7MFD - chains A and D of the 4 polymer chains in the assembly; structure by electron microscopy, 3.66 A resolution.

== Chain A ==
Molecule: Serine/threonine-protein kinase B-raf
Source organism: Homo sapiens
Notes: EC 2.7.11.1
UniProtKB: P15056 (BRAF_HUMAN); residue numbers follow UniProt; this construct covers 1-766
Amino-acid sequence (766 residues; each row starts with the number of its first residue):
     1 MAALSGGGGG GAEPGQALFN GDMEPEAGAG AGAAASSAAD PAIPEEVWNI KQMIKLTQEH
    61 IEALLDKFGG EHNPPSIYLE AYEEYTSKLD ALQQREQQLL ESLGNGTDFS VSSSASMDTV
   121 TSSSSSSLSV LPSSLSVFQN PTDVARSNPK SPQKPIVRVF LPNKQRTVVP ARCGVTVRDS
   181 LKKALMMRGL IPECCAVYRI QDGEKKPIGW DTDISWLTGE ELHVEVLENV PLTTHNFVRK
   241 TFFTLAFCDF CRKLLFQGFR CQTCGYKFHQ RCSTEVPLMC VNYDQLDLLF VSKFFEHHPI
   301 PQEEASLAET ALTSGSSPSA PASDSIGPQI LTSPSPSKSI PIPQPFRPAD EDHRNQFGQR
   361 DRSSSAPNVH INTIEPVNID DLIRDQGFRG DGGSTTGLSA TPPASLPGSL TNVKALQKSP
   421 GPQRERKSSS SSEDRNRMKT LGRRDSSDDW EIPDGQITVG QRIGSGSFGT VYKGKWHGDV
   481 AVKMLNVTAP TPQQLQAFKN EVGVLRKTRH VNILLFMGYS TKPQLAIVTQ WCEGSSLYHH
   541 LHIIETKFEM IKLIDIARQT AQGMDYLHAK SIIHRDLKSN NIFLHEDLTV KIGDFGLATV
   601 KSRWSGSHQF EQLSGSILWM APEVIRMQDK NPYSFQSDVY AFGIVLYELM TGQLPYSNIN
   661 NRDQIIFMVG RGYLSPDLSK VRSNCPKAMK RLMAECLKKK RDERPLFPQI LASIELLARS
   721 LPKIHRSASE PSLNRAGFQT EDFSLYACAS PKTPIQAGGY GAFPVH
Not modelled in the structure: 1-155, 202-203, 228-234, 274-359, 371-448, 739-766
Modified / non-standard residues: Ser-365 (phosphoserine; SEP); Ser-729 (phosphoserine; SEP)
Ion coordination: Zn2+ site 1: Cys-248, Cys-251, Cys-272; Zn2+ site 2: Cys-261, Cys-264
Swiss-Prot annotation at these positions:
  - zinc finger: Thr-234 to Cys-280 (Phorbol-ester/DAG-type)
  - active site: Asp-576 (Proton acceptor)
  - binding site (Zn(2+)): His-235, Cys-248, Cys-251, Cys-261, Cys-264, His-269, Cys-272, Cys-280
  - binding site (ATP): Ile-463 to Val-471, Lys-483
  - site (Breakpoint for translocation to form KIAA1549-BRAF fusion protein): Asp-380, Asp-381, Met-438, Lys-439
  - modified residue: Ala-2 (N-acetylalanine), Ser-151 (Phosphoserine), Ser-333 (Phosphoserine), Ser-365 (Phosphoserine), Thr-373 (Phosphothreonine), Thr-396 (Phosphothreonine), Ser-399 (Phosphoserine), Thr-401 (Phosphothreonine), Ser-446 (Phosphoserine), Ser-447 (Phosphoserine), Arg-671 (Omega-N-methylarginine), Ser-729 (Phosphoserine), Ser-750 (Phosphoserine), Thr-753 (Phosphothreonine)
  - cross-link: Lys-578 (Glycyl lysine isopeptide (Lys-Gly) (interchain with G-Cter in ubiquitin))
  - natural variant: Thr-241 (T241M: In NS7; T241P: In CFC1 and LPRD3; T241R: In NS7), Thr-244 (T244P: In CFC1), Leu-245 (L245F: In CFC1), Ala-246 (A246P: In CFC1), Gln-257 (Q257R: In CFC1), Gln-262 (Q262K: In CFC1), Glu-275 (E275K: In CFC1), Arg-462 (R462I: In CRC), Ile-463 (I463S: In CRC), Gly-464 (G464E: In CRC; G464V: In a colorectal cancer cell line), Gly-466 (G466A: In melanoma; G466E: In melanoma; G466V: In LNCR), Ser-467 (S467A: In CFC1), 19 further natural variant entries in UniProt
  - mutagenesis: Met-53 (M53D: Reduces interaction with KSR1 and MAP2K1 and thus phosphorylation of MAP2K1), Lys-88 (K88E: Reduces interaction with KSR1 and MAP2K1 and thus phosphorylation of MAP2K1), Lys-483 (K483S: Reduces kinase activity with MAP2K1), Arg-509 (R509H: Loss of MAP2K1-mediated-BRAF-KSR1 dimerization), Lys-578 (K578R: Blocks EGF-induced ubiquitination and ERK activation), Ile-666 (I666R: No effect on MAP2K1-mediated-BRAF-KSR1 dimerization, however loss of BRAF-mediated phosphorylation of MAP2K1), Arg-671 (R671K: Increased kinase activity and stability in response to EGF treatment)
What the authors report for this chain:
  - contacts within the chain: Asn-163/Ser-679 (hydrogen bond)
  - mutagenesis - M186W/M187W: increased growth
  - mutagenesis - R158A, R166A, R188L: decreased binding to KRAS
  - mutagenesis - M186K/M187V, M186W/M187W: increased binding to KRAS

== Chain D ==
Molecule: 14-3-3 protein zeta/delta
Source organism: Homo sapiens
UniProtKB: P63104 (1433Z_HUMAN); numbering as in UniProt (aligned over 1-245)
Amino-acid sequence (245 residues; numbered 1 to 245; the number before each row is that of its first residue):
     1 MDKNELVQKA KLAEQAERYD DMAACMKSVT EQGAELSNEE RNLLSVAYKN VVGARRSSWR
    61 VVSSIEQKTE GAEKKQQMAR EYREKIETEL RDICNDVLSL LEKFLIPNAS QAESKVFYLK
   121 MKGDYYRYLA EVAAGDDKKG IVDQSQQAYQ EAFEISKKEM QPTHPIRLGL ALNFSVFYYE
   181 ILNSPEKACS LAKTAFDEAI AELDTLSEES YKDSTLIMQL LRDNLTLWTS DTQGDEAEAG
   241 EGGEN
Not modelled in the structure: 1, 70-71, 134-136, 231-245

== Interface between chain A and chain D ==
Contacting residue pairs (58):
  Arg-178(A) / Tyr-211(D)  hydrogen bond
  Lys-182(A) / Tyr-211(D)
  Lys-182(A) / Thr-215(D)
  Met-186(A) / Ile-200(D)  hydrophobic
  Met-186(A) / Leu-203(D)  hydrophobic
  Met-186(A) / Met-218(D)  hydrophobic
  Met-186(A) / Gln-219(D)
  Met-187(A) / Phe-196(D)  hydrophobic
  Met-187(A) / Ile-200(D)  hydrophobic
  Met-187(A) / Arg-222(D)  hydrogen bond (backbone-side chain)
  Arg-188(A) / Arg-222(D)
  Gly-189(A) / Gln-219(D)
  Gly-189(A) / Arg-222(D)
  Pro-192(A) / Tyr-211(D)
  Asn-236(A) / Leu-216(D)
  Arg-239(A) / Gln-15(D)
  Thr-241(A) / Glu-17(D)  hydrogen bond
  Ser-683(A) / Thr-226(D)  hydrogen bond (side chain-backbone)
  Asn-684(A) / Leu-227(D)
  Arg-719(A) / Val-61(D)
  Pro-722(A) / Arg-60(D)
  Pro-722(A) / Ser-64(D)
  Lys-723(A) / Ser-57(D)  hydrogen bond (side chain-backbone)
  Lys-723(A) / Arg-60(D)  hydrogen bond (backbone-side chain)
  Lys-723(A) / Val-61(D)
  His-725(A) / Arg-60(D)
  Arg-726(A) / Arg-56(D)
  Arg-726(A) / Arg-60(D)
  Arg-726(A) / Glu-131(D)  salt bridge
  Arg-726(A) / Val-176(D)
  Arg-726(A) / Glu-180(D)
  Ser-727(A) / Glu-180(D)  hydrogen bond (backbone-side chain)
  Ser-727(A) / Asn-224(D)  hydrogen bond
  Ser-727(A) / Trp-228(D)
  Ala-728(A) / Val-176(D)
  Ala-728(A) / Leu-220(D)  hydrophobic
  Ala-728(A) / Asn-224(D)
  Ser-729(A) / Arg-56(D)
  Ser-729(A) / Arg-127(D)
  Ser-729(A) / Tyr-128(D)
  Ser-729(A) / Leu-172(D)
  Ser-729(A) / Asn-173(D)
  Ser-729(A) / Leu-220(D)
  Glu-730(A) / Lys-120(D)  salt bridge
  Glu-730(A) / Gly-169(D)
  Glu-730(A) / Leu-172(D)
  Glu-730(A) / Asn-173(D)  hydrogen bond
  Pro-731(A) / Lys-49(D)  hydrogen bond (backbone-side chain)
  Pro-731(A) / Leu-216(D)  hydrophobic
  Pro-731(A) / Ile-217(D)
  Pro-731(A) / Leu-220(D)
  Ser-732(A) / Lys-49(D)
  Ser-732(A) / Asn-50(D)
  Leu-733(A) / Asn-42(D)
  Leu-733(A) / Asp-213(D)
  Arg-735(A) / Glu-14(D)  salt bridge
  Arg-735(A) / Val-46(D)
  Arg-735(A) / Asn-50(D)  hydrogen bond
Interface residues without a listed pair, chain A (30 interface residues in all): Asp-179, Lys-183, Ile-191, Lys-240, Phe-243
Interface residues without a listed pair, chain D (38 interface residues in all): Tyr-19
Interface features reported in the paper:
  - interface residues, chain A: Met-186(A), Met-187(A)

== Overview ==
The interface between chain A and chain D involves 30 residues on one side and 38 on the other; the contacts
include 11 hydrogen bonds and 3 salt bridges. Among the polar pairs are Arg-726(A)/Glu-131(D),
Glu-730(A)/Lys-120(D) and Arg-735(A)/Glu-14(D). From the paper: R158A, R166A and R188L of chain A reduce
binding to KRAS; interface residues Met-186(A) and Met-187(A); 5 substitutions were tested in all.
Here chain A is Serine/threonine-protein kinase B-raf and chain D is 14-3-3 protein zeta/delta, both from Homo
sapiens. Entry 7MFD (Autoinhibited BRAF:(14-3-3)2:MEK complex with the BRAF RBD resolved) was determined by
electron microscopy (same publication as 7MFE and 7MFF).
